Entry 8ACY (X-ray diffraction, 3.50 A resolution); this record covers chains D and E of the 6 polymer chains in the assembly.

Chain D:
Molecule: Na(+)-translocating NADH-quinone reductase subunit D
From: Vibrio cholerae
Notes: EC 7.2.1.1
UniProtKB: A0A085RHY8 (A0A085RHY8_VIBCL); numbering as in UniProt (aligned over 1-210)
Sequence (210 residues; row label = number of the first residue in the row):
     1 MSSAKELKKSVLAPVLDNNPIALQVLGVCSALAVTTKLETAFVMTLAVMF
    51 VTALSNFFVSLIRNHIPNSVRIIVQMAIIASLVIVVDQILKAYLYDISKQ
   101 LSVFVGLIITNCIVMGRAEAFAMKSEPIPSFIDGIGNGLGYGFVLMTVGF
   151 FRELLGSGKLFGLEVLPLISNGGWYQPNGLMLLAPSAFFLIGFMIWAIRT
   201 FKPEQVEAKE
Not modelled in the structure: 1-5, 210
Metal / ion sites: 2Fe-2S cluster Fe: C29, C112 (shared with C26(E), C120(E) of chain E)
Residues lining bound ligands:
  - 2Fe-2S cluster (FES): G27, V28, C29, T110, N111, C112
  - FMN (flavin mononucleotide): C29, A33, L107
What the authors report for this chain:
  - mutagenesis - C29A: abolished binding to 2Fe-2S cluster

Chain E:
Molecule: Na(+)-translocating NADH-quinone reductase subunit E
From: Vibrio cholerae
Notes: EC 7.2.1.1
UniProtKB: A0A085QWM0 (A0A085QWM0_VIBCL); numbering as in UniProt (aligned over 1-198)
Sequence (198 residues; numbered 1 to 198; the number before each row is that of its first residue):
     1 MEHYISLLVKSIFIENMALSFFLGMCTFLAVSKKVKTSFGLGIAVIVVLT
    51 ISVPVNNLVYNLVLKPDALVEGVDLSFLNFITFIGVIAALVQILEMILDR
   101 FFPPLYNALGIFLPLITVNCAIFGGVSFMVQRDYSFAESVVYGFGSGVGW
   151 MLAIVALAGIREKMKYSDVPPGLRGLGITFITAGLMALGFMSFSGVQL
Not modelled in the structure: 1
Metal / ion sites: 2Fe-2S cluster Fe: C26, C120 (shared with C29(D), C112(D) of chain D)
Residues lining bound ligands:
  - 2Fe-2S cluster (FES): G24, M25, C26, V118, N119, C120
  - FMN (flavin mononucleotide): S20, F21, F22, L23, S194

Chain D / chain E interface:
Residue-residue contacts (81; chain D residue first):
  I21(D) - L176(E)
  A22(D) - L176(E)
  V25(D) - C26(E)
  V25(D) - F112(E)
  V25(D) - L176(E)  hydrophobic
  L26(D) - C26(E)
  L26(D) - F112(E)  hydrophobic
  L26(D) - L115(E)  hydrophobic
  G27(D) - C26(E)  hydrogen bond (backbone-side chain)
  V28(D) - M25(E)  hydrophobic
  V28(D) - C26(E)  hydrogen bond (backbone-side chain)
  V28(D) - L29(E)  hydrophobic
  V28(D) - F180(E)  hydrophobic
  C29(D) - F22(E)
  C29(D) - G24(E)
  C29(D) - M25(E)  hydrogen bond (side chain-backbone)
  C29(D) - C120(E)  hydrophobic
  L32(D) - M25(E)  hydrophobic
  N68(D) - Q92(E)  hydrogen bond (backbone-side chain)
  S69(D) - Q92(E)  hydrogen bond (backbone-side chain)
  V70(D) - Q92(E)
  R71(D) - Q92(E)  hydrogen bond (backbone-side chain)
  R71(D) - E95(E)  salt bridge
  I72(D) - A88(E)  hydrophobic
  I72(D) - V91(E)  hydrophobic
  I72(D) - Q92(E)  hydrogen bond (backbone-side chain)
  I72(D) - P114(E)
  I72(D) - T117(E)
  I73(D) - G85(E)
  I73(D) - A88(E)  hydrophobic
  I73(D) - A89(E)
  I73(D) - Q92(E)
  M76(D) - I84(E)  hydrophobic
  M76(D) - V118(E)  hydrophobic
  A77(D) - I81(E)  hydrophobic
  A80(D) - I81(E)  hydrophobic
  S81(D) - I81(E)
  I84(D) - I81(E)  hydrophobic
  V105(D) - F80(E)  hydrophobic
  G106(D) - F80(E)
  I109(D) - F80(E)  hydrophobic
  T110(D) - V118(E)
  T110(D) - C120(E)
  T110(D) - F123(E)
  C112(D) - C26(E)  hydrophobic
  C112(D) - V118(E)  hydrogen bond (side chain-backbone)
  M115(D) - L115(E)  hydrophobic
  M115(D) - T117(E)
  M115(D) - V118(E)  hydrophobic
  G116(D) - L115(E)
  A184(D) - F22(E)  hydrophobic
  P185(D) - G184(E)
  F188(D) - F22(E)  hydrophobic
  F188(D) - M25(E)  hydrophobic
  F188(D) - F180(E)
  F188(D) - A183(E)  hydrophobic
  F188(D) - G184(E)
  F189(D) - I181(E)
  F189(D) - G184(E)
  F189(D) - L185(E)
  I191(D) - F180(E)  hydrophobic
  G192(D) - L173(E)
  G192(D) - G177(E)
  F193(D) - I181(E)  hydrophobic
  I195(D) - G172(E)
  I195(D) - L176(E)  hydrophobic
  I195(D) - G177(E)
  I195(D) - F180(E)  hydrophobic
  W196(D) - P170(E)  hydrophobic
  W196(D) - P171(E)
  W196(D) - G172(E)
  W196(D) - L173(E)  hydrophobic
  R199(D) - G172(E)
  R199(D) - R174(E)  hydrogen bond (side chain-backbone)
  R199(D) - L176(E)
  V206(D) - P171(E)  hydrophobic
  V206(D) - G172(E)
  E207(D) - R174(E)  hydrogen bond (backbone-side chain)
  E207(D) - G175(E)
  E207(D) - L176(E)
  K209(D) - R174(E)
Also at the interface, not in a pair above, chain D (42 interface residues in all): Q24, L180, L183
Also at the interface, not in a pair above, chain E (41 interface residues in all): L23, A30, F77, N119, A187, L188, M191

In short:
The interface between chain D and chain E involves 42 residues on one side and 41 on the other; the contacts
include 10 hydrogen bonds and 1 salt bridge. Polar contacts include R71(D)-E95(E), G27(D)-C26(E) and
V28(D)-C26(E). From the paper: C29A of chain D abolishes binding to 2Fe-2S cluster.
Here chain D is Na(+)-translocating NADH-quinone reductase subunit D and chain E is Na(+)-translocating
NADH-quinone reductase subunit E, both from Vibrio cholerae. Entry 8ACY (X-ray structure of Na+-NQR from
Vibrio cholerae at 3.5 A resolution) was determined by X-ray diffraction (same publication as 8A1T, 8A1U,
8A1V, 8A1W, 8A1X, 8A1Y and 8ACW).
